PDB entry 7YZ5 | X-ray diffraction, 2.11 A resolution | chains B and F of the 3 polymer chains in the assembly

[Chain B]
Molecule: Tubulin beta-2B chain
Organism: Bos taurus
UniProtKB: Q6B856 (TBB2B_BOVIN); numbering as in UniProt (aligned over 1-445)
Amino-acid sequence (445 residues; numbered 1 to 445; the number before each row is that of its first residue):
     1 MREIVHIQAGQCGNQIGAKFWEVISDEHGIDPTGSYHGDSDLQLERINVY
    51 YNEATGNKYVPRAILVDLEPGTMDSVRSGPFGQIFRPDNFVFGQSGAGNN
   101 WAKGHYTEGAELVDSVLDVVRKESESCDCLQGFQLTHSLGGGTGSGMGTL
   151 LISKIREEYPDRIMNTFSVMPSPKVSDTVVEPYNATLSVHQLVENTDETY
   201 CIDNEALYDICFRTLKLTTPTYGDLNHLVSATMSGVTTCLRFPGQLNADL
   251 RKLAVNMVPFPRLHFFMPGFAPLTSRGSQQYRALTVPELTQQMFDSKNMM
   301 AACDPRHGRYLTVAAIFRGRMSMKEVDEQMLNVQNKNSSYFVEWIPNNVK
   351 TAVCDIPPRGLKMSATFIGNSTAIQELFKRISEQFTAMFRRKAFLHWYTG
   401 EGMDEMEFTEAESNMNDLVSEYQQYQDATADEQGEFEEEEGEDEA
Unresolved in the structure: 432-445
Swiss-Prot annotation at these positions:
  - motif: Met1 to Ile4 (MREI motif)
  - binding site (GTP): Gln11, Glu69, Ser138, Gly142, Thr143, Gly144, Asn204, Asn226
  - binding site (Mg(2+)): Glu69
  - modified residue: Ser40 (Phosphoserine), Thr55 (Phosphothreonine), Lys58 (N6-acetyllysine), Ser172 (Phosphoserine), Thr285 (Phosphothreonine), Thr290 (Phosphothreonine), Arg318 (Omega-N-methylarginine), Glu438 (5-glutamyl polyglutamate)
  - cross-link (Glycyl lysine isopeptide (Lys-Gly)): Lys58 (interchain with G-Cter in ubiquitin), Lys324 (interchain with G-Cter in ubiquitin)

[Chain F]
Molecule: Designed Ankyrin Repeat Protein (DARPIN) D1
Organism: synthetic construct
Notes: antibody fragment or engineered binder
Amino-acid sequence (169 residues; each row starts with the number of its first residue):
     1 MRGSHHHHHHGSDLGKKLLEAARAGQDDEVRILMANGADVNATDASGLTP
    51 LHLAATYGHLEIVEVLLKHGADVNAIDIMGSTPLHLAALIGHLEIVEVLL
   101 KHGADVNAVDTWGDTPLHLAAIMGHLEIVEVLLKHGADVNAQDKFGKTAF
   151 DISIDNGNEDLAEILQKLN
Unresolved in the structure: 1-12, 168-169

[Interface between chain B and chain F]
Pairs across the interface (31; chain B residue first):
  Pro173(B) with Met123(F)
  Lys174(B) with Asn158(F), hydrogen bond; Asp160(F), salt bridge
  Asp177(B) with Met123(F); His125(F), salt bridge
  Val179(B) with Ile90(F); Met123(F), hydrophobic; His125(F)
  Arg213(B) with Glu159(F), salt bridge; Asp160(F), salt bridge; Glu163(F), salt bridge
  Arg380(B) with Asn156(F)
  Glu383(B) with Ile122(F); Ile152(F); Asn156(F), hydrogen bond
  Gln384(B) with Ile122(F), hydrogen bond (side chain-backbone); Met123(F)
  Ala387(B) with Leu89(F)
  Met388(B) with Leu89(F), hydrophobic; Met123(F), hydrophobic
  Arg390(B) with Trp112(F); Asp114(F), salt bridge
  Arg391(B) with Asp110(F), salt bridge; Trp112(F); Asp114(F), salt bridge; Leu119(F)
  Ala393(B) with Ile90(F), hydrophobic
  Phe394(B) with Thr56(F); Tyr57(F), hydrophobic; Ile90(F), hydrophobic
  His396(B) with Tyr57(F), hydrogen bond
Also at the interface, not in a pair above, chain B (19 interface residues in all): Pro182, Glu205, Asp209, Phe212
Also at the interface, not in a pair above, chain F (21 interface residues in all): Ser81, Leu86, Gly124, Phe145

[In short]
19 residues of chain B and 21 residues of chain F are in contact; the contacts include 4 hydrogen bonds and 8
salt bridges. Polar pairs include Lys174(B)-Asp160(F), Asp177(B)-His125(F) and Arg213(B)-Glu159(F). Curated
annotation (UniProt) lists 8 GTP-binding residues and Mg2+-binding residue Glu69(B) on chain B.
Here chain B is Tubulin beta-2B chain (Bos taurus) and chain F is Designed Ankyrin Repeat Protein (DARPIN) D1
(synthetic construct). Entry 7YZ5 (Molecular snapshots of drug release from tubulin: 100 milliseconds (steady
state)) was determined by X-ray diffraction together with 7YYY, 7YYZ, 7YZ0, 7YZ1, 7YZ2, 7YZ3 and 7YZ6 from the
same study.
